8XIE - chains A and F of the 9 polymer chains in the assembly; structure by X-ray diffraction, 3.50 A resolution.

# Chain A
Molecule: Exosome complex component Rrp41
From: Thermoplasma acidophilum (strain ATCC 25905 / DSM 1728 / JCM 9062 / NBRC 15155 / AMRC-C165)
Notes: EC 3.1.13.-
Reference sequence: Q9HIP2 (RRP41_THEAC); residue numbers follow UniProt; this construct covers 1-248
Sequence (248 residues; each row starts with the number of its first residue):
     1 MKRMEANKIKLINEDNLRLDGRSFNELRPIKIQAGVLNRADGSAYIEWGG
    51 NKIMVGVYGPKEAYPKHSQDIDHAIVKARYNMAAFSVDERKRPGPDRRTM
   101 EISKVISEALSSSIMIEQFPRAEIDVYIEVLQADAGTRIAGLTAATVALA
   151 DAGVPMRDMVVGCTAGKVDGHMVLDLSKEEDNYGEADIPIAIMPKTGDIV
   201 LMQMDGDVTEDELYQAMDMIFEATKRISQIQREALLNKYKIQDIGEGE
Unresolved in the structure: 1-9, 247-248

# Chain F
Molecule: Exosome complex component Rrp42
From: Thermoplasma acidophilum (strain ATCC 25905 / DSM 1728 / JCM 9062 / NBRC 15155 / AMRC-C165)
Reference sequence: Q9HIP1 (RRP42_THEAC); residues 1-260 here = UniProt positions 1-260
Sequence (260 residues; each row starts with the number of its first residue):
     1 MVKESAEILSEIRKNYILSTMKGGKRIDGRLPDEFRELTIIENYIPRANG
    51 SAYVALGNTRVVAGVKIEAGEPFPDTPDQGVLTTNVELLPIAFPSFEAGP
   101 PNDLAIEVSRVVDRGIRESKMISPEKLVIEQGKKVWIVFLDINVLDYDGN
   151 LIDASTIAAVAALRNAVVPASKEGGEDFKLPVSSTPISVTMVKIGDTLVC
   201 DPSLEEDQICGGRITVTTTEDGHIRAMQKGEIGAFTVEDVKKAVKMSLEV
   251 GKKLREKYFR
Unresolved in the structure: 1-21

# How chain A and chain F interact
Contacting residue pairs - 54 pairs, chain A then chain F:
  Val36(A) with Arg60(F)
  Leu37(A) with Ile91(F), hydrophobic; Asp146(F)
  Asn38(A) with Asn58(F); Asp146(F), hydrogen bond (backbone-side chain)
  Arg39(A) with Ala92(F); Phe93(F); Pro94(F); Asp146(F), hydrogen bond (backbone-side chain); Tyr147(F); Leu204(F)
  Tyr45(A) with Tyr44(F), hydrogen bond
  Lys52(A) with Tyr44(F); Pro46(F)
  Met54(A) with Ile91(F), hydrophobic; Leu145(F), hydrophobic
  Val55(A) with Ile91(F)
  Gly56(A) with Ile91(F)
  Tyr58(A) with Pro90(F); Ile91(F), hydrogen bond (side chain-backbone); Ala92(F); Phe93(F), hydrogen bond (side chain-backbone); Pro94(F), hydrophobic
  Arg79(A) with Glu97(F), salt bridge
  Asn81(A) with Leu89(F)
  Ala83(A) with Asn143(F)
  Ala84(A) with Asp141(F)
  Phe85(A) with Val62(F); Gly64(F); Lys66(F); Asp141(F)
  Val87(A) with Lys66(F), hydrogen bond (backbone-side chain)
  Asp88(A) with Lys66(F), hydrogen bond (backbone-side chain)
  Glu89(A) with Glu68(F)
  Arg90(A) with Lys66(F); Glu68(F), hydrogen bond (backbone-side chain); Phe139(F); Asp141(F), salt bridge
  Pro93(A) with Asn85(F); Glu87(F)
  Tyr127(A) with Pro90(F), hydrophobic; Ile91(F); Glu97(F)
  Glu129(A) with Leu89(F); Ile91(F)
  Leu131(A) with Ile45(F); Val62(F), hydrophobic; Leu145(F), hydrophobic
  Gln132(A) with Ile45(F); Pro46(F); Arg47(F), hydrogen bond (side chain-backbone)
  Ala133(A) with Arg47(F), hydrogen bond (backbone-side chain)
  Asp134(A) with Arg47(F), salt bridge
  Lys178(A) with Arg47(F)
Also at the interface, not in a pair above, chain A (28 interface residues in all): Lys61
Also at the interface, not in a pair above, chain F (30 interface residues in all): Ala48, Ala63, Ile142, Asp148

# Summary
Chain A and chain F form an interface of 28 and 30 residues respectively; the contacts include 10 hydrogen
bonds and 3 salt bridges. Polar pairs include Arg79(A)-Glu97(F), Arg90(A)-Asp141(F) and Asp134(A)-Arg47(F).
Chain A is Exosome complex component Rrp41 and chain F is Exosome complex component Rrp42, both from
Thermoplasma acidophilum (strain ATCC 25905 / DSM 1728 / JCM 9062 / NBRC 15155 / AMRC-C165); the structure,
Archaeal exosome complex (Rrp4-Rrp41-Rrp42), was determined by X-ray diffraction together with 8XFX from the
same study.
